Entry 1V0L (X-ray diffraction, 0.98 A resolution); this record covers chain A.

[Chain A]
Name: Endo-1,4-beta-xylanase A
Organism: Streptomyces lividans
Notes: EC 3.2.1.8; fragment: catalytic module, residues 42-354
UniProtKB: P26514 (XYNA_STRLI); residues 1-313 here correspond to UniProt positions 42-354 (UniProt number = residue number + 41)
Sequence (313 residues; row label = number of the first residue in the row):
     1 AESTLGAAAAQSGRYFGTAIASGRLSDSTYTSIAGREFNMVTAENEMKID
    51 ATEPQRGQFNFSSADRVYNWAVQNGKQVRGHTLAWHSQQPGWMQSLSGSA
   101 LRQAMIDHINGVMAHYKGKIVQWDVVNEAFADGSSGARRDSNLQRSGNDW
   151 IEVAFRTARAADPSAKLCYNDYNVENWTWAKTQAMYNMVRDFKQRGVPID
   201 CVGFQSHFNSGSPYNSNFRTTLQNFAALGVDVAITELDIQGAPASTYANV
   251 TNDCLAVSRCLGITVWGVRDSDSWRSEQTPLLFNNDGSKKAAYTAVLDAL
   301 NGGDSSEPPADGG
Not modelled in the structure: 1, 304-313
Cystine bridges: Cys168-Cys201, Cys254-Cys260
Residues lining bound ligands: piperidine-3,4-diol / beta-D-xylopyranose: Glu44, Asn45, Lys48, His81, Trp85, Gln88, Asn127, Glu128, Gln205, His207, Glu236, Trp266, Trp274

[Overview]
Chain A binds piperidine-3,4-diol / beta-D-xylopyranose.
Chain A is Endo-1,4-beta-xylanase A (Streptomyces lividans); the structure, Xylanase Xyn10A from Streptomyces
lividans in complex with xylobio-isofagomine at pH 5.8, was determined by X-ray diffraction (same publication
as 1V0K, 1V0M and 1V0N).
